8XK1 - chains B and C of the 6 polymer chains in the assembly; structure by electron microscopy, 3.31 A resolution.

[Chain B]
Name: Isoform Short of Insulin receptor
From: Homo sapiens
UniProtKB: P06213 (INSR_HUMAN), isoform P06213-2; residues 1-1370 here = UniProt positions 1-1370
Chain sequence (1370 residues; each row starts with the number of its first residue):
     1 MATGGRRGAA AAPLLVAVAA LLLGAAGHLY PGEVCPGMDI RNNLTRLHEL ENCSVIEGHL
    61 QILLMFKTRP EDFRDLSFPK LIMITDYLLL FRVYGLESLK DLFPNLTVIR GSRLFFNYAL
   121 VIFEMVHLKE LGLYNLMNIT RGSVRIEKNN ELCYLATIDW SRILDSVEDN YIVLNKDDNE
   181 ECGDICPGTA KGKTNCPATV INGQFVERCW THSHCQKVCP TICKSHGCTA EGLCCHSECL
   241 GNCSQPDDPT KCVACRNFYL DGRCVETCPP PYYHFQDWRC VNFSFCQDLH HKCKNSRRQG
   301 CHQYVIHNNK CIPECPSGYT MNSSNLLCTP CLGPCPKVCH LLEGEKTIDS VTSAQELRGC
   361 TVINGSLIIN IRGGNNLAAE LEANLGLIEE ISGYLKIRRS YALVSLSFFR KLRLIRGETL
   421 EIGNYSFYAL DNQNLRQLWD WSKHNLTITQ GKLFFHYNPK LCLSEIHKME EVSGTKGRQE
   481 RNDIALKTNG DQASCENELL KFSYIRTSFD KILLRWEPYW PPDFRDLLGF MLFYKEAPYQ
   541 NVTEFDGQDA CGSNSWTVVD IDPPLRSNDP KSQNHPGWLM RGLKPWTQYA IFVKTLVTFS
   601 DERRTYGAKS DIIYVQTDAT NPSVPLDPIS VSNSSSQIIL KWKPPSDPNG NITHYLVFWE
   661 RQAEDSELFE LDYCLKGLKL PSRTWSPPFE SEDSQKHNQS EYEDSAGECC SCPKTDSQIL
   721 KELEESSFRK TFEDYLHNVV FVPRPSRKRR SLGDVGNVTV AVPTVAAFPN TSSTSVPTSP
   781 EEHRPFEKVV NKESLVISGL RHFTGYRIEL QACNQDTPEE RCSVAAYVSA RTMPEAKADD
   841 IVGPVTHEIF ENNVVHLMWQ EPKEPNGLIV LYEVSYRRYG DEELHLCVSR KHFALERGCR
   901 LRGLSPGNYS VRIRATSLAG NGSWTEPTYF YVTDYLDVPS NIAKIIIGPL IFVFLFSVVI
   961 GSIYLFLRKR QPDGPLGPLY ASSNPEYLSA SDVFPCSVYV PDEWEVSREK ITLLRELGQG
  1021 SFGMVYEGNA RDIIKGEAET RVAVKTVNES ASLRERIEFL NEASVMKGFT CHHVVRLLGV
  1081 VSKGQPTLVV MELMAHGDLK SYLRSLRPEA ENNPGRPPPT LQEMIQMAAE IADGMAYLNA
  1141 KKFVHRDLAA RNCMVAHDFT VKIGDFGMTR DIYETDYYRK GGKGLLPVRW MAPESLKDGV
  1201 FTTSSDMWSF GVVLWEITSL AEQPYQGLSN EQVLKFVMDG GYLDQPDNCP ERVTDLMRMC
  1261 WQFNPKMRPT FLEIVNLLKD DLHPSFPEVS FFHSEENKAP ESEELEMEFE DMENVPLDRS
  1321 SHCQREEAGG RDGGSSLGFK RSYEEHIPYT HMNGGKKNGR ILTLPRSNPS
Not modelled in the structure: 1-29, 86, 188-194, 480-482, 546-554, 675-714, 745-784, 935-1370
Disulfides: Cys35-Cys53, Cys153-Cys182, Cys186-Cys209, Cys196-Cys215, Cys219-Cys228, Cys223-Cys234, Cys235-Cys243, Cys239-Cys252, Cys255-Cys264, Cys268-Cys280, Cys286-Cys311, Cys293-Cys301, Cys315-Cys328, Cys339-Cys360, Cys674-Cys887, Cys813-Cys822
Swiss-Prot annotation at these positions:
  - region: Glu733 to Phe741 (Insulin-binding), Tyr999 (Important for interaction with IRS1, SHC1 and STAT5B)
  - site: Phe66 (Insulin-binding)
  - modified residue: Ser400 (Phosphoserine), Tyr401 (Phosphotyrosine), Ser407 (Phosphoserine), Tyr999 (Phosphotyrosine)
  - glycosylation (N-linked (GlcNAc...) asparagine): Asn43, Asn52, Asn105, Asn138, Asn242, Asn282, Asn322, Asn364, Asn424, Asn445, Asn541, Asn633, Asn651, Asn698
  - natural variant: Asn42 (N42K: In RMS), Val55 (V55A: In LEPRCH), Ile56 (I56T: In LEPRCH), Gly58 (G58R: In LEPRCH), Asp86 (D86G: In IRAN type A), Leu89 (L89P: In IRAN type A), Arg113 (R113P: In LEPRCH), Ala119 (A119V: In LEPRCH), Leu120 (L120Q: In LEPRCH), Ile146 (I146M: In LEPRCH), Val167 (V167L: In IRAN type A), Pro220 (P220L: In Ins resistance), 23 further natural variant entries in UniProt
  - mutagenesis: Cys462 (C462A: Does not affect S-nitrosylation), Tyr999 (Y999E: Abolishes interaction with IRS1 and SHC1; Y999F: Has no effect on insulin-stimulated autophosphorylation, but inhibits the biological activity of the receptor ...)

[Chain C]
Name: Insulin-like growth factor I
From: Homo sapiens
UniProtKB: P05019 (IGF1_HUMAN); residues -47 to 147 here correspond to UniProt positions 1-195 (UniProt number = residue number + 48)
Chain sequence (195 residues; numbered -47 to 147; the number before each row is that of its first residue; numbers below 1 keep their minus sign (Met-47 is residue -47)):
   -47 MGKISSLPTQ LFKCCFCDFL KVKMHTMSSS HLFYLALCLL TFTSSATAGP ETLCGAELVD
    13 ALQFVCGDRG FYFNKPTGYG SSSRRAPQTG IVDECCFRSC DLRRLEMYCA PLKPAKSARS
    73 VRAQRHTDMP KTQKYQPPST NKNTKSQRRK GWPKTHPGGE QKEGTEASLQ IRGKKKEQRR
   133 EIGSRNAECR GKKGK
Not modelled in the structure: -47 to 3, 27-40, 64-147
Disulfides: Cys18-Cys61

[How chain B and chain C interact]
Contacting residue pairs (33; chain B residue first):
  Pro522(B) with Thr4(C), hydrogen bond (backbone-side chain)
  Asp523(B) with Cys6(C), hydrogen bond; Cys48(C)
  Phe524(B) with Cys6(C), hydrophobic; Ala8(C), hydrophobic; Glu9(C)
  Arg525(B) with Cys6(C), hydrogen bond; Gly7(C); Cys48(C)
  Arg566(B) with Glu9(C), salt bridge
  Glu733(B) with Gly7(C); Ala8(C)
  Asp734(B) with Val44(C)
  His737(B) with Gly7(C), hydrogen bond (side chain-backbone); Ile43(C)
  Asn738(B) with Gly42(C); Ile43(C), hydrogen bond (side chain-backbone); Val44(C), hydrogen bond (side chain-backbone)
  Phe741(B) with Leu14(C), hydrophobic; Phe23(C), hydrophobic; Ile43(C), hydrophobic; Tyr60(C)
  Val742(B) with Tyr24(C); Phe25(C), hydrophobic; Tyr60(C)
  Pro743(B) with Tyr24(C); Met59(C), hydrophobic; Tyr60(C), hydrophobic
  Arg744(B) with Tyr24(C); Glu58(C); Met59(C), hydrogen bond (side chain-backbone); Cys61(C), hydrogen bond (side chain-backbone); Pro63(C)
Also at the interface, not in a pair above, chain B (14 interface residues in all): Val740
Also at the interface, not in a pair above, chain C (22 interface residues in all): Val11, Asn26, Thr41, Arg55

[Summary]
Chain B and chain C form an interface of 14 and 22 residues respectively, with 8 hydrogen bonds and 1 salt
bridge. Polar contacts include Arg566(B)-Glu9(C), Pro522(B)-Thr4(C) and Asp523(B)-Cys6(C). From UniProt: 2
mutagenesis sites on chain B.
Chain B is Isoform Short of Insulin receptor and chain C is Insulin-like growth factor I, both from Homo
sapiens; the structure, Cryo-EM structure of human insulin receptor bound to 4 IGF-I, was determined by
electron microscopy.
